Entry 9D3O (electron microscopy, 3.00 A resolution); this record covers chains H and J of the 10 polymer chains in the assembly.

Chain H:
Molecule: Histone H2B type 1-M
From: Homo sapiens
Reference sequence: Q99879 (H2B1M_HUMAN); residues 27-121 here correspond to UniProt positions 30-124 (UniProt number = residue number + 3)
Sequence (95 residues; numbered 27 to 121; the number before each row is that of its first residue):
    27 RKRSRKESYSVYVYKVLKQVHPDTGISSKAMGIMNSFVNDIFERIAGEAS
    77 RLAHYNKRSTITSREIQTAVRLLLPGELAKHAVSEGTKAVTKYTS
Unresolved in the structure: 27-28
Curated features (UniProtKB/Swiss-Prot):
  - modified residue: Lys32 (N6-(2-hydroxyisobutyryl)lysine), Glu33 (PolyADP-ribosyl glutamic acid), Ser34 (Phosphoserine), Lys41 (N6-(2-hydroxyisobutyryl)lysine), Lys44 (N6-(2-hydroxyisobutyryl)lysine), Lys55 (N6,N6-dimethyllysine), Arg77 (Dimethylated arginine), Lys83 (N6,N6,N6-trimethyllysine), Arg84 (Omega-N-methylarginine), Arg90 (Omega-N-methylarginine), Lys106 (N6-(2-hydroxyisobutyryl)lysine), Thr113 (Phosphothreonine), Lys114 (N6-(2-hydroxyisobutyryl)lysine), Lys118 (N6-(2-hydroxyisobutyryl)lysine)
  - glycosylation: Ser110 (O-linked (GlcNAc) serine)
  - cross-link (Glycyl lysine isopeptide (Lys-Gly)): Lys32 (interchain with G-Cter in ubiquitin), Lys118 (interchain with G-Cter in ubiquitin)

Chain J:
Molecule: coding strand (145-nt DNA)
From: Xenopus borealis
Sequence (145 nucleotides; row label = number of the first residue in the row; numbers below 1 keep their minus sign (DC-72 is residue -72)):
   -72 CCGAGATCAGACGATATCGGGCACTTTCAGGGTGGTATGGCCGTAGGCGA
   -22 GCACAAGGCTGACTTTTCCTCCCCTTGTGCTGCCTTCTGGGGGGGGCCCA
    28 GCTCCTCCCCATGCCAGGGTCTTTTCCCCCAGGCAGGAAAACAAG

Chain H / chain J interface:
Pairs across the interface (13; chain H residue first):
  Ser30(H) with DT30(J), hydrogen bond to the phosphate
  Arg31(H) with DT-46(J), sugar contact
  Tyr40(H) with DG-53(J), sugar contact; DG-52(J), hydrogen bond to the phosphate
  Gly51(H) with DG-53(J), phosphate contact
  Ile52(H) with DG-54(J), sugar contact; DG-53(J), phosphate contact
  Ser53(H) with DG-54(J), phosphate contact
  Ser54(H) with DG-54(J), hydrogen bond to the phosphate
  Arg84(H) with DG-34(J), salt bridge to the phosphate
  Ser85(H) with DT-35(J), hydrogen bond to the phosphate; DG-34(J), hydrogen bond to the phosphate
  Thr86(H) with DG-34(J), hydrogen bond to the phosphate
Also at the interface, not in a pair above, chain H (12 interface residues in all): Arg29, Lys44
Also at the interface, not in a pair above, chain J (9 interface residues in all): DC-45, DG-33

Overview:
12 residues of chain H face 9 of chain J across their interface, with 6 hydrogen bonds and 1 salt bridge.
Polar contacts include Ser30(H)-DT30(J), Tyr40(H)-DG-52(J) and Ser54(H)-DG-54(J).
Chain H is Histone H2B type 1-M (Homo sapiens) and chain J is coding strand (145-nt DNA) (Xenopus borealis);
the structure, 167-bp 5S rDNA nucleosome - closed, was determined by electron microscopy (same publication as
9D3K, 9D3L, 9D3N, 9D3Q, 9D3R, 9D3S and 9D3T).
